PDB entry 6HV4 | X-ray diffraction, 3.00 A resolution | chains I and Y of the 28 polymer chains in the assembly

[Chain I]
Molecule: Proteasome subunit beta type-3
From: Saccharomyces cerevisiae (strain ATCC 204508 / S288c)
Notes: EC 3.4.25.1
Reference sequence: P25451 (PSB3_YEAST); residues 0-204 here correspond to UniProt positions 1-205 (UniProt number = residue number + 1)
Chain sequence (205 residues; numbered 0 to 204; the number before each row is that of its first residue; numbering starts at 0):
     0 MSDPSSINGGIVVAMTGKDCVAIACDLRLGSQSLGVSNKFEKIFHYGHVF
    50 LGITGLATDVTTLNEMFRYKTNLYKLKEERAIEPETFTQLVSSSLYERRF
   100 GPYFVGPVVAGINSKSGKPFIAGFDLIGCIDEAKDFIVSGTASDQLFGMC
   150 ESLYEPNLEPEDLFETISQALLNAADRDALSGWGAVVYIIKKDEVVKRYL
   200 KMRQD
Not modelled in the structure: 0
UniProt features mapped onto this chain:
  - modified residue: Ser-30 (Phosphoserine)
  - cross-link: Lys-69 (Glycyl lysine isopeptide (Lys-Gly) (interchain with G-Cter in ubiquitin))
Metal / ion sites: Mg2+ site 1: Ala-174, Asp-177, Ser-180; Mg2+ site 2: Asp-204 (shared with Ala-165(Y), Asp-168(Y) of chain Y)
Small-molecule neighbours: GQK ((2S)-3-(4-methoxyphenyl)-N-[(2S,3R)-4-methyl-3,4-bis(oxidanyl)-1-phenyl-pentan-2-yl]-2-[[(2S)-2-(2-morpholin-4-ylethanoylamino)propanoyl]amino]propanamide): Asp-124, Leu-125, Ile-126, Cys-128

[Chain Y]
Molecule: Proteasome subunit beta type-5
From: Saccharomyces cerevisiae (strain ATCC 204508 / S288c)
Notes: EC 3.4.25.1
Reference sequence: P30656 (PSB5_YEAST); residues 1-212 here correspond to UniProt positions 76-287 (UniProt number = residue number + 75)
Chain sequence (212 residues; row label = number of the first residue in the row):
     1 TTTLAFRFQGGIIVAVDSRATAGNWVASQTVKKVIEINPFLLGTMAGGAA
    51 DCQFWETWLGSQCRLHELREKERISVAAASKILSNLVYQYKGAGLSMGTM
   101 ICGYTRKEGPTIYYVDSDGTRLKGDIFCVGSGQTFAYGVLDSNYKWDLSV
   151 EDALYLGKRSILAAAHRDAYSGGSVNLYHVTEDGWIYHGNHDVGELFWKV
   201 KEEEGSFNNVIG
Covalent attachments: compound GQK linked to Thr-1
Metal / ion sites: Mg2+: Ala-165, Asp-168 (shared with Asp-204(I) of chain I)
Small-molecule neighbours: GQK ((2S)-3-(4-methoxyphenyl)-N-[(2S,3R)-4-methyl-3,4-bis(oxidanyl)-1-phenyl-pentan-2-yl]-2-[[(2S)-2-(2-morpholin-4-ylethanoylamino)propanoyl]amino]propanamide): Arg-19, Ala-20, Thr-21, Ala-27, Val-31, Lys-32, Lys-33, Met-45, Ala-46, Gly-47, Gly-48, Ala-49, Cys-52, Gln-53, Gly-94, Ser-96, Ser-131, Tyr-170, Ser-171

[Chain I / chain Y interface]
Contacting residue pairs - 45 pairs, chain I then chain Y:
  Arg-27(I) / Ala-169(Y)
  Ser-32(I) / Arg-167(Y)
  Ser-32(I) / Asp-168(Y)
  Ser-32(I) / Ala-169(Y)  hydrogen bond (backbone-backbone)
  Ser-32(I) / Tyr-170(Y)
  Leu-33(I) / Phe-135(Y)  hydrophobic
  Gly-34(I) / Arg-167(Y)  hydrogen bond (backbone-side chain)
  Val-35(I) / Arg-167(Y)  hydrogen bond (backbone-side chain)
  Asn-37(I) / Asn-209(Y)  hydrogen bond (side chain-backbone)
  Asn-37(I) / Val-210(Y)
  Lys-38(I) / Asn-209(Y)  hydrogen bond (side chain-backbone)
  Lys-38(I) / Ile-211(Y)
  Gln-144(I) / Trp-25(Y)
  Asp-175(I) / Val-26(Y)
  Asp-175(I) / Gln-29(Y)
  Arg-176(I) / Trp-25(Y)
  Arg-176(I) / Val-26(Y)  hydrogen bond (side chain-backbone)
  Arg-176(I) / Ala-27(Y)  hydrogen bond (side chain-backbone)
  Arg-176(I) / Ser-28(Y)
  Asp-177(I) / Asn-24(Y)
  Asp-177(I) / Val-26(Y)
  Ala-178(I) / Asn-24(Y)  hydrogen bond (backbone-backbone)
  Ala-178(I) / Val-26(Y)
  Ala-178(I) / Ala-169(Y)
  Ala-178(I) / Tyr-170(Y)  hydrophobic
  Leu-179(I) / Asn-24(Y)
  Trp-182(I) / His-166(Y)  hydrogen bond (side chain-backbone)
  Trp-182(I) / Arg-167(Y)
  Tyr-198(I) / Ile-211(Y)  hydrophobic
  Lys-200(I) / Trp-198(Y)
  Met-201(I) / Trp-198(Y)
  Arg-202(I) / Gln-29(Y)
  Arg-202(I) / Gly-173(Y)  hydrogen bond (side chain-backbone)
  Arg-202(I) / Asp-192(Y)  salt bridge
  Arg-202(I) / Gly-194(Y)
  Gln-203(I) / His-166(Y)  hydrogen bond (backbone-side chain)
  Gln-203(I) / Phe-197(Y)
  Gln-203(I) / Trp-198(Y)
  Gln-203(I) / Val-210(Y)
  Asp-204(I) / Arg-19(Y)  salt bridge
  Asp-204(I) / Ala-165(Y)
  Asp-204(I) / Ser-171(Y)
  Asp-204(I) / Gly-172(Y)
  Asp-204(I) / Gly-173(Y)  hydrogen bond (side chain-backbone)
  Asp-204(I) / Val-193(Y)
Interface residues without a listed pair, chain I (23 interface residues in all): Ser-5, Leu-26, Gln-31

[In short]
23 residues of chain I and 25 residues of chain Y are in contact, with 12 hydrogen bonds and 2 salt bridges.
Among the polar pairs are Arg-202(I)/Asp-192(Y), Asp-204(I)/Arg-19(Y) and Gly-34(I)/Arg-167(Y). Bound to chain
I: compound GQK. Covalently linked compound GQK: at Thr-1(Y).
Here chain I is Proteasome subunit beta type-3 and chain Y is Proteasome subunit beta type-5, both from
Saccharomyces cerevisiae (strain ATCC 204508 / S288c). Entry 6HV4 (Yeast 20S proteasome with human beta2i
(1-53) in complex with ONX 0914) was determined by X-ray diffraction (same publication as 6HTB, 6HTC, 6HTD,
6HTP, 6HTR, 6HUB and 30 further entries).
